Entry 7TMP (electron microscopy, 3.30 A resolution); this record covers chains A and F of the 15 polymer chains in the assembly.

Chain A:
Molecule: H(+)-transporting two-sector ATPase
From: Saccharomyces cerevisiae
Notes: EC 7.1.2.2
Reference sequence: A0A6L0YX77 (A0A6L0YX77_YEASX); residues 0-616 here correspond to UniProt positions 1-617 (UniProt number = residue number + 1)
Sequence (639 residues; each row starts with the number of its first residue; numbering starts at 0):
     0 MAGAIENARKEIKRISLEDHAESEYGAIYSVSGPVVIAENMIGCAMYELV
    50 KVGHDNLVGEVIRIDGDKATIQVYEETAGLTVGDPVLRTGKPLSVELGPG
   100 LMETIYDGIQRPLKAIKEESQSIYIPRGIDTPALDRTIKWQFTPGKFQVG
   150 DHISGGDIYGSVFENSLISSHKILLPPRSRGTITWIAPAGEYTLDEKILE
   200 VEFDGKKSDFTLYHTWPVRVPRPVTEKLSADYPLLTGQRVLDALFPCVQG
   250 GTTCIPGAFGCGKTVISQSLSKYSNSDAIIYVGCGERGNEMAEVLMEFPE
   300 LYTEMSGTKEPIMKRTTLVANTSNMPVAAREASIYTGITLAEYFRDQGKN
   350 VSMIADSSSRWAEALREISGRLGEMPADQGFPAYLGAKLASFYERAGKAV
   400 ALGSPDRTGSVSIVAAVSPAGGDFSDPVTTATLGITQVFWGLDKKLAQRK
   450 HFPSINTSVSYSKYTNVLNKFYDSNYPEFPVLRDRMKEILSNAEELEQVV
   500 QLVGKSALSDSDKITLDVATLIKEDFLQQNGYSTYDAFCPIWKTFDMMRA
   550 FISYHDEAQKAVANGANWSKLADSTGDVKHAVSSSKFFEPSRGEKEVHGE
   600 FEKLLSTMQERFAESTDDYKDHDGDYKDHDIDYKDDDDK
Not modelled in the structure: 0-23, 617-638
Differences from the reference sequence: expression tag (617-638)
Ion coordination: Mg2+: Thr263 (together with ADP)
Ligand contacts: ADP (adenosine-5'-diphosphate): Gln237, Phe258, Gly259, Cys260, Gly261, Lys262, Thr263, Val264, Arg286, Glu289, Phe451, Pro452, Gln528, Asn529, Gly530, Tyr531

Chain F:
Molecule: Vacuolar proton pump subunit B
From: Saccharomyces cerevisiae
Reference sequence: A0A6A5Q585 (A0A6A5Q585_YEASX); residues 1-517 here = UniProt positions 1-517
Sequence (517 residues; each row starts with the number of its first residue):
     1 MVLSDKELFAINKKAVEQGFNVKPRLNYNTVSGVNGPLVILEKVKFPRYN
    51 EIVNLTLPDGTVRQGQVLEIRGDRAIVQVFEGTSGIDVKKTTVEFTGESL
   101 RIPVSEDMLGRIFDGSGRPIDNGPKVFAEDYLDINGSPINPYARIYPEEM
   151 ISTGVSAIDTMNSIARGQKIPIFSASGLPHNEIAAQICRQAGLVRPTKDV
   201 HDGHEENFSIVFAAMGVNLETARFFKQDFEENGSLERTSLFLNLANDPTI
   251 ERIITPRLALTTAEYLAYQTERHVLTILTDMSSYADALREVSAAREEVPG
   301 RRGYPGYMYTDLSTIYERAGRVEGRNGSITQIPILTMPNDDITHPIPDLT
   351 GYITEGQIFVDRQLHNKGIYPPINVLPSLSRLMKSAIGEGMTRKDHGDVS
   401 NQLYAKYAIGKDAAAMKAVVGEEALSIEDKLSLEFLEKFEKTFITQGAYE
   451 DRTVFESLDQAWSLLRIYPKEMLNRISPKILDEFYDRARDDADEDEEDPD
   501 TRSSGKKKDASQEESLI
Not modelled in the structure: 1-14, 195-206, 486-517

Interface between chain A and chain F:
Contacting residue pairs (40; chain A residue first):
  Gly42(A) - Val88(F)
  Gly42(A) - Lys89(F)
  Ala44(A) - Gly85(F)
  Ala44(A) - Ile86(F)
  Ala44(A) - Asp87(F)
  Met45(A) - Val34(F)  hydrophobic
  Met45(A) - Thr83(F)  hydrogen bond
  Met45(A) - Gly85(F)  hydrogen bond (backbone-backbone)
  Met45(A) - Ile86(F)  hydrogen bond (backbone-backbone)
  Tyr46(A) - Ser84(F)
  Arg62(A) - Val34(F)
  Arg62(A) - Asn35(F)  hydrogen bond
  Ile63(A) - Ser32(F)
  Ile63(A) - Gly33(F)  hydrogen bond (backbone-backbone)
  Ile63(A) - Val34(F)  hydrogen bond (backbone-backbone)
  Ile63(A) - Ile86(F)
  Ile63(A) - Val88(F)  hydrophobic
  Asp64(A) - Gly33(F)
  Gly65(A) - Gly33(F)
  Lys226(A) - Leu219(F)
  Ser228(A) - Arg223(F)
  Gly372(A) - Glu296(F)
  Met374(A) - Ala293(F)  hydrophobic
  Met374(A) - Glu296(F)
  Asp377(A) - Arg289(F)
  Ala382(A) - Arg289(F)
  Ala382(A) - Glu290(F)
  Ala382(A) - Ala293(F)  hydrophobic
  Tyr383(A) - Glu290(F)
  Ala386(A) - Thr249(F)
  Ala389(A) - Ala245(F)
  Ser390(A) - Ala245(F)
  Glu393(A) - Ala245(F)
  Ser424(A) - Asn339(F)  hydrogen bond
  Thr429(A) - Pro338(F)
  Leu432(A) - Ser176(F)
  Gly433(A) - Ser176(F)
  Ile434(A) - Ala245(F)  hydrophobic
  Tyr460(A) - Ser176(F)
  Lys462(A) - Gly177(F)
Other interface residues (no listed pair), chain A (35 interface residues in all): Ile41, Cys43, Ile61, Leu227, Glu373, Ala376, Gln436, Ser457, Leu501
Other interface residues (no listed pair), chain F (33 interface residues in all): Gly36, Asn218, Glu220, Asn246, Asp286, Glu297, Arg302, Gly303, Asn366, Ala418

Overview:
The interface between chain A and chain F involves 35 residues on one side and 33 on the other, with 7
hydrogen bonds. Among the polar pairs are Met45(A)-Thr83(F), Arg62(A)-Asn35(F) and Ser424(A)-Asn339(F). Chain
A binds ADP.
Here chain A is H(+)-transporting two-sector ATPase and chain F is Vacuolar proton pump subunit B, both from
Saccharomyces cerevisiae. Entry 7TMP (V1 complex lacking subunit C from Saccharomyces cerevisiae, State 2) was
determined by electron microscopy, deposited together with 7TMM, 7TMO, 7TMQ, 7TMR, 7TMS and 7TMT.
